6VI1 - chains D and M of the 3 polymer chains in the assembly; structure by X-ray diffraction, 2.40 A resolution.

[Chain D]
Name: Synthetic Fab4 light chain
From: Homo sapiens
Amino-acid sequence (215 residues; each row starts with the number of its first residue; numbering starts at 0):
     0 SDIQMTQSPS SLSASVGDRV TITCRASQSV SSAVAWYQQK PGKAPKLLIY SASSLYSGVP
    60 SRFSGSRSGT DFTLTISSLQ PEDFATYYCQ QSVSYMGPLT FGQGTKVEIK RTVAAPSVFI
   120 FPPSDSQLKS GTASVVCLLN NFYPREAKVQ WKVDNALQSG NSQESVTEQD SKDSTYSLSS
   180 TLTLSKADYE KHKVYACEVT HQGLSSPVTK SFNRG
Not modelled in the structure: 0
Cystine bridges: Cys23-Cys88, Cys136-Cys196

[Chain M]
Name: Terminase, large subunit
Notes: EC 3.1.21.4, 3.6.4.12, 3.6.4.-
UniProt: P26745 (TERL_BPP22); numbering as in UniProt (aligned over 1-33)
Amino-acid sequence (33 residues; numbered 1 to 33; the number before each row is that of its first residue):
     1 MELDAILDNL SDEEQIELLE LLEEEENYRN THL
Not modelled in the structure: 24-33

[Chain D / chain M interface]
Contacting residue pairs - 12 pairs, chain D then chain M:
  Ser28(D) - Ile16(M)
  Ser28(D) - Glu20(M)  hydrogen bond
  Ser30(D) - Glu23(M)  hydrogen bond
  Arg66(D) - Glu23(M)  salt bridge
  Val92(D) - Gln15(M)
  Val92(D) - Ile16(M)  hydrophobic
  Val92(D) - Leu19(M)  hydrophobic
  Ser93(D) - Asp12(M)  hydrogen bond
  Tyr94(D) - Asp4(M)
  Tyr94(D) - Leu7(M)  hydrophobic
  Tyr94(D) - Asp8(M)
  Tyr94(D) - Gln15(M)  hydrogen bond (backbone-side chain)
Other interface residues (no listed pair), chain D (7 interface residues in all): Val29

[In short]
7 residues of chain D and 9 residues of chain M are in contact; the contacts include 4 hydrogen bonds and 1
salt bridge. Among the polar pairs are Arg66(D)-Glu23(M), Ser28(D)-Glu20(M) and Ser30(D)-Glu23(M).
Chain D is Synthetic Fab4 light chain (Homo sapiens) and chain M is Terminase, large subunit; the structure,
Structure of Fab4 bound to P22 TerL(1-33), was determined by X-ray diffraction, deposited together with 6VI2
and 6XMI.
